PDB entry 1YGC | X-ray diffraction, 2.00 A resolution | chains H and L

== Chain H ==
Molecule: Coagulation factor VII
From: Homo sapiens
Notes: EC 3.4.21.21; fragment: heavy chain (residues 213-466)
UniProt: P08709 (FA7_HUMAN); the construct lacks a stretch of the UniProt sequence and is renumbered around it, so the offset changes along the chain: 16-35 = UniProt 213-232; 37-60 = UniProt 233-256; 61-129 = UniProt 261-329; 134-147 = UniProt 337-350; 5 more segments
Sequence (254 residues; each row starts with the number of its first residue; note: 11 numbers in that range are skipped by the numbering (no residue carries them; nothing is unmodelled there); a row labelled like 60A-60D holds insertion residues (60A, then the next letters in order)):
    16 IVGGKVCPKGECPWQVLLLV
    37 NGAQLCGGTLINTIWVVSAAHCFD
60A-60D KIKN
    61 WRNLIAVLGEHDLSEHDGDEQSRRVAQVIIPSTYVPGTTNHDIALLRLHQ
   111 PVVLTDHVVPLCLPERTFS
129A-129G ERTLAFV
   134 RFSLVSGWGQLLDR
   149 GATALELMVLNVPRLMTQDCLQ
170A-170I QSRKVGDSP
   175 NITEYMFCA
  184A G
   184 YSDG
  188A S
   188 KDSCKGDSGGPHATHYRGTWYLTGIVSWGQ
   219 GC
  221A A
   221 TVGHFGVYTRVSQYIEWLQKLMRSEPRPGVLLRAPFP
Disulfide bonds: Cys22-Cys27, Cys42-Cys58, Cys168-Cys182, Cys191-Cys220
Ion coordination: Ca2+: Glu70, Asp72, Glu75, Glu80
Ligand contacts: 905 ((R)-4-[2-(3-amino-benzenesulfonylamino)-1-(3,5-diethoxy-2-fluorophenyl)-2-oxo-ethylamino]-2-hydroxy-benzamidine): His57, Asp60, Lys60A, Gly97, Thr98, Thr99, Asp102, Pro170I, Asp189, Ser190, Cys191, Lys192, Ser195, Val213, Ser214, Trp215, Gly216, Gln217, Gly219, Cys220, Gly226
Swiss-Prot annotation at these positions:
  - active site (Charge relay system): His57, Asp102, Ser195
  - binding site (substrate): Asp189
  - glycosylation: Asn175 (N-linked (GlcNAc...) asparagine)

== Chain L ==
Molecule: Coagulation factor VII
From: Homo sapiens
Notes: fragment: light chain, del 1-149 from full length (residues 150-212)
UniProt: P08709 (FA7_HUMAN); residues 90-152 here correspond to UniProt positions 150-212 (UniProt number = residue number + 60)
Sequence (63 residues; each row starts with the number of its first residue):
    90 ICVNENGGCEQYCSDHTGTKRSCRCHEGYSLLADGVSCTPTVEYPCGKIP
   140 ILEKRNASKPQGR
Unresolved in the structure: 143-152
Disulfide bonds: Cys91-Cys102, Cys98-Cys112, Cys114-Cys127
Swiss-Prot annotation at these positions:
  - site: Arg152 (Cleavage)
  - glycosylation: Asn145 (N-linked (GlcNAc...) asparagine)

== Chain H / chain L interface ==
Contacting residue pairs - 44 pairs, chain H then chain L:
  Lys24(H) - Ile140(L)
  Gly25(H) - Ile138(L)
  Gly25(H) - Ile140(L)
  Glu26(H) - Ile138(L)
  Glu26(H) - Ile140(L)
  Glu26(H) - Leu141(L)
  Trp29(H) - Gly136(L)
  Trp29(H) - Lys137(L)
  Trp29(H) - Ile138(L)  hydrophobic
  Leu114(H) - Tyr133(L)
  Thr115(H) - Tyr133(L)
  Asp116(H) - Tyr133(L)  hydrogen bond
  Asp116(H) - Pro139(L)
  Val119(H) - Pro134(L)
  Val119(H) - Lys137(L)
  Val119(H) - Pro139(L)  hydrophobic
  Pro120(H) - Cys135(L)
  Pro120(H) - Gly136(L)  hydrogen bond (backbone-backbone)
  Cys122(H) - Cys135(L)  disulfide
  Cys122(H) - Gly136(L)  hydrogen bond (side chain-backbone)
  Leu123(H) - Tyr101(L)
  Leu123(H) - His115(L)  hydrogen bond (backbone-side chain)
  Pro124(H) - Tyr101(L)
  Glu125(H) - Tyr101(L)
  Glu125(H) - Arg113(L)  salt bridge
  Phe128(H) - Asn95(L)
  Phe128(H) - Gln100(L)
  Phe128(H) - Tyr101(L)  hydrophobic
  Arg129B(H) - Cys91(L)
  Thr129C(H) - Asn95(L)  hydrogen bond
  Tyr203(H) - Asn95(L)
  Tyr203(H) - Glu99(L)
  Arg204(H) - Glu94(L)
  Arg204(H) - Gly97(L)  hydrogen bond (side chain-backbone)
  Arg204(H) - Cys98(L)  hydrogen bond (side chain-backbone)
  Arg204(H) - Glu99(L)
  Gly205(H) - Lys137(L)  hydrogen bond (backbone-side chain)
  Thr206(H) - Tyr118(L)
  Thr206(H) - Cys135(L)
  Thr206(H) - Gly136(L)
  Thr206(H) - Lys137(L)  hydrogen bond
  Trp207(H) - Gly136(L)  hydrogen bond (backbone-backbone)
  Tyr208(H) - Gln100(L)
  Tyr208(H) - Tyr101(L)
Also at the interface, not in a pair above, chain H (25 interface residues in all): Pro28, Leu121, Thr127
Also at the interface, not in a pair above, chain L (23 interface residues in all): Val92, Cys102, Asp104
Disulfides between the chains: Cys122(H)-Cys135(L)

== Summary ==
25 residues of chain H face 23 of chain L across their interface, with 1 disulfide bond, 10 hydrogen bonds and
1 salt bridge. Among the polar pairs are Glu125(H)-Arg113(L), Asp116(H)-Tyr133(L) and Cys122(H)-Gly136(L).
Ligands of chain H: compound 905.
Here chain H is Coagulation factor VII and chain L is Coagulation factor VII, both from Homo sapiens. Entry
1YGC (Short Factor VIIa with a small molecule inhibitor) was determined by X-ray diffraction.
